Entry 5NET (electron microscopy, 8.60 A resolution (very low resolution: no residue pairs are listed; an interface is given only as per-side residue counts)); this record covers chains 1 and A of the 6 polymer chains in the assembly.

# Chain 1
Name: O1 Manisa VP1
Organism: Foot-and-mouth disease virus
UniProt: Q6PMW3 (Q6PMW3_9PICO); residues 1-208 here correspond to UniProt positions 725-932 (UniProt number = residue number + 724)
Amino-acid sequence (208 residues; numbered 1 to 208; the number before each row is that of its first residue):
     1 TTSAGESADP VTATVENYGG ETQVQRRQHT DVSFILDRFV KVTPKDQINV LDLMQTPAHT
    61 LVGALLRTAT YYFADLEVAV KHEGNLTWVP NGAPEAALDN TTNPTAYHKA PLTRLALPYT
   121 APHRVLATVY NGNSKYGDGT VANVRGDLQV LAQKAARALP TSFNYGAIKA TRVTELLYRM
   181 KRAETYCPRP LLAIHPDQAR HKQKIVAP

# Chain A
Name: Integrin alpha-V
Organism: Homo sapiens
UniProt: P06756 (ITAV_HUMAN); residues 1-594 here correspond to UniProt positions 31-624 (UniProt number = residue number + 30)
Amino-acid sequence (594 residues; numbered 1 to 594; the number before each row is that of its first residue):
     1 FNLDVDSPAE YSGPEGSYFG FAVDFFVPSA SSRMFLLVGA PKANTTQPGI VEGGQVLKCD
    61 WSSTRRCQPI EFDATGNRDY AKDDPLEFKS HQWFGASVRS KQDKILACAP LYHWRTEMKQ
   121 EREPVGTCFL QDGTKTVEYA PCRSQDIDAD GQGFCQGGFS IDFTKADRVL LGGPGSFYWQ
   181 GQLISDQVAE IVSKYDPNVY SIKYNNQLAT RTAQAIFDDS YLGYSVAVGD FNGDGIDDFV
   241 SGVPRAARTL GMVYIYDGKN MSSLYNFTGE QMAAYFGFSV AATDINGDDY ADVFIGAPLF
   301 MDRGSDGKLQ EVGQVSVSLQ RASGDFQTTK LNGFEVFARF GSAIAPLGDL DQDGFNDIAI
   361 AAPYGGEDKK GIVYIFNGRS TGLNAVPSQI LEGQWAARSC PPSFGYSMKG ATDIDKNGYP
   421 DLIVGAFGVD RAILYRARPV ITVNAGLEVY PSILNQDNKT CSLPGTALKV SCFNVRFCLK
   481 ADGKGVLPRK LNFQVELLLD KLKQKGAIRR ALFLYSRSPS HSKNMTISRG GLMQCEELIA
   541 YLRDESEFRD KLTPITIFME YRLDYRTAAD TTGLQPILNQ FTPANISRQA HILL
Unresolved in the structure: 30-31, 264, 504-505
Construct notes: conflict Cys400 (Met430 in P06756)
Cystine bridges: Cys59-Cys67, Cys108-Cys128, Cys142-Cys155, Cys461-Cys472, Cys478-Cys535
Covalent attachments: glycan linked to Asn458
Bound ions: Ca2+ site 1: Asp230, Asn232, Asp234, Ile236, Asp238; Ca2+ site 2: Asp284, Asn286, Asp288, Tyr290, Asp292; Ca2+ site 3: Asp349, Asp351, Asp353, Phe355, Asp357; Ca2+ site 4: Asp415, Asn417, Tyr419, Asp421
Residues lining bound ligands: N-acetylglucosamine (NAG; 2-acetamido-2-deoxy-beta-D-glucopyranose): Gln494, Ser522, Lys523, Asn524
Reported in the primary citation:
  - post-translational modification sites: Asn266

# Interface between chain 1 and chain A
At this resolution (9 A) residue pairs are not listed: 5 residues of chain 1 and 8 of chain A lie at the interface.

# In short
5 residues of chain 1 and 8 residues of chain A are in contact. Chain A binds N-acetylglucosamine. The Ca2+
site 1 is built by Asp230(A), Asn232(A), Asp234(A), Ile236(A) and Asp238(A). The Ca2+ site 2 is built by
Asp284(A), Asn286(A), Asp288(A), Tyr290(A) and Asp292(A). From the paper: a modification site at Asn266(A).
Chain 1 is O1 Manisa VP1 (Foot-and-mouth disease virus) and chain A is Integrin alpha-V (Homo sapiens); the
structure, Localised Reconstruction of Integrin alpha V beta 6 bound to Foot and Mouth Disease Virus O1 ...,
was determined by electron microscopy (same publication as 5NE4, 5NED, 5NEJ, 5NEM and 5NER).
